Entry 8GJE (electron microscopy, 3.40 A resolution); this record covers chains A and L of the 12 polymer chains in the assembly.

Chain A:
Protein: CZA97.12 SOSIP.664 Envelope glycoprotein gp120
Source organism: Human immunodeficiency virus 1
UniProt: Q994M9 (Q994M9_9HIV1); the construct lacks a stretch of the UniProt sequence and is renumbered around it, so the offset changes along the chain: 31-143 = UniProt 30-142; 150-185 = UniProt 143-178; 186-309 = UniProt 184-307; 312-323 = UniProt 308-319; 2 more segments
Chain sequence (503 residues; row label = number of the first residue in the row; note: 21 numbers in that range are skipped by the numbering (no residue carries them; nothing is unmodelled there); a row labelled like 185A-185E holds insertion residues (185A, then the next letters in order); numbers below 1 keep their minus sign (Met-4 is residue -4)):
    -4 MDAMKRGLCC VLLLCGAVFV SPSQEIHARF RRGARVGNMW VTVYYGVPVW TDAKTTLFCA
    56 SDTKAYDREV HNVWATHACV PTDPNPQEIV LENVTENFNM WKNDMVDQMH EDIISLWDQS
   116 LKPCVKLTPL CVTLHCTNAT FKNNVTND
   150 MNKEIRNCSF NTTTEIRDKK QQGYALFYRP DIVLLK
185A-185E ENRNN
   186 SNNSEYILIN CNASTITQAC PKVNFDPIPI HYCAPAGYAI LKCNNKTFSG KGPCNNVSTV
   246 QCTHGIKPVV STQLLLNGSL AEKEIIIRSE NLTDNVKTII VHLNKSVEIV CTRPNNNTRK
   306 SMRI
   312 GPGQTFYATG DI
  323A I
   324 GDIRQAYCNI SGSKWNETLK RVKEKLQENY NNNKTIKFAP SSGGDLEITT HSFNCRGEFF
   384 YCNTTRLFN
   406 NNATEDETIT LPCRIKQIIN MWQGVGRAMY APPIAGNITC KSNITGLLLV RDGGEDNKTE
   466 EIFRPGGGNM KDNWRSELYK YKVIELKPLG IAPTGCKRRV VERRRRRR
Disordered / not traced: -4 to 32, 59-64, 506-513
Disulfide bonds: Cys54-Cys74, Cys119-Cys205, Cys126-Cys196, Cys131-Cys157, Cys218-Cys247, Cys228-Cys239, Cys296-Cys331, Cys378-Cys445, Cys385-Cys418
Covalent attachments: N-acetylglucosamine (NAG) linked to Asn88, Asn133, Asn156, Asn160, Asn230, Asn241, Asn276, Asn289, Asn301, Asn332, Asn339, Asn386, Asn442, Asn448; glycan linked to Asn197, Asn262
Differences from the reference sequence: initiating methionine (-4); expression tag (-3 to 30); engineered mutation Cys501 (Ala485 in Q994M9), Arg509 (Glu493 in Q994M9), Arg510 (Lys494 in Q994M9); insertion (512-513)
What the authors report for this chain:
  - post-translational modification sites: Asn156, Asn160, Asn262, Asn276, Asn332, Asn339, Asn386, Asn407

Chain L:
Protein: 3BNC117 kappa light chain
Source organism: Homo sapiens
Chain sequence (206 residues; numbered 1 to 214; 8 numbers in that range are skipped by the numbering (no residue carries them; nothing is unmodelled there); the number before each row is that of its first residue):
     1 DIQMTQSPSS LSASVGDTVT ITCQANG
    32 YLNWYQQRRG KAPKLLIYDG SKLERGVPSR FSGRRWGQEY NLTINNLQPE DIATYFCQVY
    96 EFVVPGTRLD LKRTVAAPSV FIFPPSDEQL KSGTASVVCL LNNFYPREAK VQWKVDNALQ
   156 SGNSQESVTE QDSKDSTYSL SSTLTLSKAD YEKHKVYACE VTHQGLSSPV TKSFNRGEC
Disordered / not traced: 107-214
Disulfide bonds: Cys23-Cys88
Covalent attachments: N-acetylglucosamine (NAG) linked to Asn72

How chain A and chain L interact:
Pairs across the interface (7):
  Asn276(A) - Tyr32(L)
  Asn276(A) - Tyr91(L)
  Asp279(A) - Tyr91(L)
  Asn280(A) - Glu96(L)  hydrogen bond
  Lys357(A) - Asp1(L)  salt bridge
  Gly459(A) - Glu96(L)
  Glu460(A) - Phe97(L)
Interface residues without a listed pair, chain A (9 interface residues in all): Thr278, Gly458, Asp461

Summary:
9 residues of chain A face 5 of chain L across their interface; the contacts include 1 hydrogen bond and 1
salt bridge. Among the polar pairs are Lys357(A)-Asp1(L) and Asn280(A)-Glu96(L). N-acetylglucosamine is
covalently linked to Asn88(A), Asn133(A), Asn156(A), Asn160(A), Asn230(A) and Asn241(A) and 8 more. The paper
reports modification sites Asn156(A), Asn160(A) and Asn262(A) among others.
Chain A is CZA97.12 SOSIP.664 Envelope glycoprotein gp120 (Human immunodeficiency virus 1) and chain L is
3BNC117 kappa light chain (Homo sapiens); the structure, HIV-1 Env subtype C CZA97.12 SOSIP.664 in complex
with 3BNC117 Fab, was determined by electron microscopy.
